PDB entry 8COA | electron microscopy, 4.50 A resolution (low resolution: residue-level contacts below are approximate; hydrogen-bond / salt-bridge calls are withheld) | chains m and n of the 29 polymer chains in the assembly

== Chain m (and n) ==
Name: Intermediate capsid protein VP6
Source organism: Rotavirus A
Notes: chain n of this document is another copy of the same molecule, construct and numbering; everything in this record applies to it too
UniProt: A2T3S6 (A2T3S6_9VIRU); numbering as in UniProt (aligned over 1-397)
Amino-acid sequence (397 residues; each row starts with the number of its first residue):
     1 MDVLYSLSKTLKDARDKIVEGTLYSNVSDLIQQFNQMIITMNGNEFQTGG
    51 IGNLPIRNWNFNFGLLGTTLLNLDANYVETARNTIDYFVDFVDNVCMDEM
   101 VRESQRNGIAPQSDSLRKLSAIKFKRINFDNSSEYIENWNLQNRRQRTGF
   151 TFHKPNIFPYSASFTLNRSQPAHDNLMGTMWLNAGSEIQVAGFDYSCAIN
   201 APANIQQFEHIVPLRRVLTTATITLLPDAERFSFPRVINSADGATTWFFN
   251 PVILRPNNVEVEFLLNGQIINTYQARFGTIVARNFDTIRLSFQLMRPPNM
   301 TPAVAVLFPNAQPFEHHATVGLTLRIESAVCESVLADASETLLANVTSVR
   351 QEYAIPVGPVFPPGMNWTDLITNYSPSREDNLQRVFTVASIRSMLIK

== Interface between chain m and chain n ==
Pairs across the interface (39):
  K12(m) - E137(n)
  D16(m) - N131(n)
  D16(m) - E137(n)
  E20(m) - K125(n)
  G21(m) - K125(n)
  N26(m) - F129(n)
  R82(m) - Q146(n)
  N156(m) - T279(n)
  Y160(m) - P227(n)
  Y160(m) - F277(n)
  A172(m) - T301(n)
  E230(m) - E230(n)
  R231(m) - L226(n)
  R231(m) - E230(n)
  F234(m) - I253(n)
  P235(m) - I253(n)
  R236(m) - I253(n)
  V237(m) - V304(n)
  A244(m) - N299(n)
  T246(m) - N299(n)
  T246(m) - M300(n)
  T246(m) - T301(n)
  T246(m) - V304(n)
  A338(m) - H153(n)
  A338(m) - E327(n)
  A338(m) - S328(n)
  E340(m) - T222(n)
  T341(m) - T220(n)
  A344(m) - V281(n)
  N345(m) - T220(n)
  T347(m) - V281(n)
  S348(m) - R283(n)
  Q351(m) - R283(n)
  E352(m) - R283(n)
  N366(m) - R276(n)
  K397(m) - E137(n)
  K397(m) - R147(n)
  K397(m) - T148(n)
  K397(m) - G149(n)
Interface residues without a listed pair, chain m (37 interface residues in all): N72, H153, K154, A184, F248, D337, L343, W367, I396
Interface residues without a listed pair, chain n (37 interface residues in all): R126, D130, L141, D228, S233, P251, V252, Y273, P297, A303, L307

== Summary ==
The chain m/chain n interface involves 37 residues from each chain.
Both chains are Intermediate capsid protein VP6 (Rotavirus A). Entry 8COA (in situ Subtomogram average of
Immature Rotavirus TLP spike) was determined by electron microscopy, deposited together with 8CO6 and 8BP8.
